6KW4 - chains S and W of the 28 polymer chains in the assembly; structure by electron microscopy, 7.55 A resolution (low resolution: residue-level contacts below are approximate; hydrogen-bond / salt-bridge calls are withheld).

[Chain S]
Name: Histone H2A
Organism: Xenopus laevis
UniProt: Q6AZJ8 (Q6AZJ8_XENLA); residues 0-129 here correspond to UniProt positions 1-130 (UniProt number = residue number + 1)
Amino-acid sequence (130 residues; row label = number of the first residue in the row; numbering starts at 0):
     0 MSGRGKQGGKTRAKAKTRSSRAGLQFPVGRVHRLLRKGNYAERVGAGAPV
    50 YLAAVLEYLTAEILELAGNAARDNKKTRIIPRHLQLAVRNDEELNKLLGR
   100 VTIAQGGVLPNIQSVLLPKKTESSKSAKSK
Disordered / not traced: 0-11, 119-129

[Chain W]
Molecule: DNA 167
Organism: Saccharomyces cerevisiae S288C
Notes: EC 3.6.4.12
Sequence (167 nucleotides; row label = number of the first residue in the row):
     1 CTAGTACTTCTCGACAAGCTTCAGGATGTATATATCTGACACGTGCCTGG
    51 AGACTAGGGAGTAATCCCCTTGGCGGTTAAAACGCGGGGGACAGCGCGTA
   101 CGTGCGTTTAAGCGGTGCTAGAGCTGTCTACGACCAATTGAGCGGCCTCG
   151 GCACCGGGATTCTCATC
Disordered / not traced: 1-10, 167

[Chain S / chain W interface]
Pairs across the interface (18):
  Ala-12(S) with DA137(W); DT138(W)
  Lys-13(S) with DT139(W)
  Ala-14(S) with DG140(W); DA141(W)
  Thr-16(S) with DG142(W)
  Glu-41(S) with DA133(W)
  Arg-42(S) with DC131(W); DG132(W); DA133(W)
  Val-43(S) with DA133(W)
  Gly-44(S) with DG132(W)
  Lys-75(S) with DC152(W); DA153(W)
  Thr-76(S) with DG151(W); DC152(W)
  Arg-77(S) with DG151(W); DC152(W)
Interface residues without a listed pair, chain S (12 interface residues in all): His-31

[Overview]
Chain S and chain W each contribute 12 residues to their interface.
Here chain S is Histone H2A (Xenopus laevis) and chain W is DNA 167 (Saccharomyces cerevisiae S288C). Entry
6KW4 (The ClassB RSC-Nucleosome Complex) was determined by electron microscopy (same publication as 6K15 and
6KW3).
